PDB entry 6DPW | electron microscopy, 3.50 A resolution | chains B and D of the 12 polymer chains in the assembly

[Chain B (and D)]
Name: Tubulin beta chain
From: Sus scrofa
Notes: chain D of this document is another copy of the same molecule, construct and numbering; everything in this record applies to it too
Reference sequence: P02554 (TBB_PIG); the author numbering skips numbers that UniProt does not, so the offset changes along the chain: 1-44 = UniProt 1-44; 47-360 = UniProt 45-358; 369-455 = UniProt 359-445
Amino-acid sequence (445 residues; row label = number of the first residue in the row; note: 10 numbers in that range are skipped by the numbering (no residue carries them; nothing is unmodelled there)):
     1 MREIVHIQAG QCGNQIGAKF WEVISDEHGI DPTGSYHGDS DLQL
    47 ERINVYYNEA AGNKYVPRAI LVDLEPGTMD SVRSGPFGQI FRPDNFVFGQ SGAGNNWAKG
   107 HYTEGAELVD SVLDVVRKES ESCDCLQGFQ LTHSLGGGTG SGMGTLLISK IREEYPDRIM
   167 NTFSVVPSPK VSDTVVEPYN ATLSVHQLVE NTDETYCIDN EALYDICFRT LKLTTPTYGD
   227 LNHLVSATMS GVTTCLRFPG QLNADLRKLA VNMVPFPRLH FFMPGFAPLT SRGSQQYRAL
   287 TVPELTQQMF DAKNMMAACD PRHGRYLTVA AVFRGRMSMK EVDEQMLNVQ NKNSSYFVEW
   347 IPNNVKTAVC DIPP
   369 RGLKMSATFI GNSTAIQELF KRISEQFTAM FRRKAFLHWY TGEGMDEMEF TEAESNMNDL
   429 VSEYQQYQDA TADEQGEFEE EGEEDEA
Not modelled in the structure: 440-455
Swiss-Prot annotation at these positions:
  - motif: Met1 to Ile4 (MREI motif)
  - binding site (GTP): Gln11, Glu71, Ser140, Gly144, Thr145, Gly146, Asn206, Asn228
  - binding site (Mg(2+)): Glu71
  - modified residue: Ser40 (Phosphoserine), Lys60 (N6-acetyllysine), Ser174 (Phosphoserine), Thr287 (Phosphothreonine), Thr292 (Phosphothreonine), Arg320 (Omega-N-methylarginine), Glu448 (5-glutamyl polyglutamate)
  - cross-link (Glycyl lysine isopeptide (Lys-Gly)): Lys60 (interchain with G-Cter in ubiquitin), Lys326 (interchain with G-Cter in ubiquitin)
Small-molecule neighbours:
  - GTP-gamma-S (GSP; 5'-guanosine-diphosphate-monothiophosphate): Gly10, Gln11, Cys12, Gln15, Ile16, Asp69, Glu71, Ala99, Asn101, Ser140, Gly143, Gly144, Thr145, Gly146, Val171, Asp179, Asn206, Tyr224, Asn228
  - GTP (guanosine-5'-triphosphate): Gln247, Leu248, Lys254

[Interface between chain B and chain D]
Residue-residue contacts (12):
  Gln282(B) - Ala57(D)
  Gln282(B) - Lys60(D)  hydrogen bond
  Tyr283(B) - Ala56(D)
  Tyr283(B) - Lys60(D)
  Tyr283(B) - Gln85(D)  hydrogen bond (side chain-backbone)
  Tyr283(B) - Arg88(D)  hydrogen bond (backbone-side chain)
  Arg284(B) - Ala56(D)
  Arg284(B) - Ala57(D)
  Arg284(B) - Arg88(D)
  Ala285(B) - Ala57(D)  hydrophobic
  Gln293(B) - Lys124(D)
  Lys338(B) - Glu127(D)  salt bridge
Other interface residues (no listed pair), chain B (7 interface residues in all): Lys218
Other interface residues (no listed pair), chain D (10 interface residues in all): Val62, Pro89, Asp90

[Summary]
7 residues of chain B face 10 of chain D across their interface; the contacts include 3 hydrogen bonds and 1
salt bridge. Among the polar pairs are Lys338(B)-Glu127(D), Gln282(B)-Lys60(D) and Tyr283(B)-Gln85(D). Bound
to chain B: GTP-gamma-S and GTP.
Chain B and chain D are both Tubulin beta chain (Sus scrofa); the structure, Undecorated GTPgammaS
microtubule, was determined by electron microscopy together with 6DPU and 6DPV from the same study.
